PDB entry 6PEP | electron microscopy, 3.80 A resolution | chains 3 and 4 of the 69 polymer chains in the assembly

Chain 3 (and 4):
Protein: Surface presentation of antigens protein SpaP
Source organism: Salmonella typhimurium (strain LT2 / SGSC1412 / ATCC 700720)
Notes: chain 4 of this document is another copy of the same molecule, construct and numbering; everything in this record applies to it too
UniProtKB: P40700 (SPAP_SALTY); residue numbers follow UniProt; this construct covers 1-224
Sequence (224 residues; row label = number of the first residue in the row):
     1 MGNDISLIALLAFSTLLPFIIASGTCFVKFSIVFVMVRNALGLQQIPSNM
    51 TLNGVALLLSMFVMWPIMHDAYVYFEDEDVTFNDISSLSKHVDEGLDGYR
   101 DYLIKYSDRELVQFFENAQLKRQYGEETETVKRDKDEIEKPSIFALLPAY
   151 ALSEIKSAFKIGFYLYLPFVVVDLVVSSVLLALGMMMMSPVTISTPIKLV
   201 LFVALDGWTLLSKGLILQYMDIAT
Not modelled in the structure: 1-2, 119-134, 223-224 (chain 4: 1-2, 224)

Interface between chain 3 and chain 4:
Contacting residue pairs (36):
  P18(3) - M50(4)
  A22(3) - M50(4)  hydrophobic
  A22(3) - T51(4)  hydrogen bond (backbone-side chain)
  S23(3) - T51(4)
  I32(3) - P47(4)  hydrophobic
  V35(3) - I46(4)  hydrophobic
  M36(3) - I46(4)  hydrophobic
  N49(3) - Q45(4)
  F114(3) - K213(4)
  F114(3) - I222(4)  hydrophobic
  F115(3) - F62(4)
  A118(3) - F62(4)
  A118(3) - M220(4)  hydrophobic
  L147(3) - L58(4)  hydrophobic
  P148(3) - L58(4)  hydrophobic
  L152(3) - W208(4)  hydrophobic
  K156(3) - V203(4)
  K156(3) - D206(4)  salt bridge
  F159(3) - W208(4)
  K160(3) - V203(4)
  F163(3) - P196(4)  hydrophobic
  F163(3) - V200(4)  hydrophobic
  Y166(3) - T192(4)
  Y166(3) - T195(4)
  Y166(3) - P196(4)  hydrophobic
  D173(3) - M188(4)
  D173(3) - I193(4)
  L174(3) - I193(4)  hydrophobic
  S177(3) - M185(4)
  S177(3) - M188(4)
  L181(3) - G184(4)
  L181(3) - M185(4)  hydrophobic
  M186(3) - M187(4)
  S189(3) - M187(4)
  P190(3) - M187(4)
  P190(3) - M188(4)  hydrophobic
Also at the interface, not in a pair above, chain 3 (35 interface residues in all): F19, V28, S31, N39, L111, N117, I155, V170, M187, M188
Also at the interface, not in a pair above, chain 4 (31 interface residues in all): L41, L43, V55, L59, L199, T209, S212, I216, L217

In short:
35 residues of chain 3 face 31 of chain 4 across their interface; the contacts include 1 hydrogen bond and 1
salt bridge. Among the polar pairs are K156(3)-D206(4) and A22(3)-T51(4).
Both chains are Surface presentation of antigens protein SpaP (Salmonella typhimurium (strain LT2 / SGSC1412 /
ATCC 700720)). Entry 6PEP (Focussed refinement of InvGN0N1:SpaPQR:PrgIJ from the Salmonella SPI-1 injectisome
needle complex) was determined by electron microscopy (same publication as 6PEE, 6PEM, 6Q14, 6Q15 and 6Q16).
